7W5X - chains 2 and K of the 9 polymer chains in the assembly; structure by electron microscopy, 3.40 A resolution.

Chain 2:
Molecule: zwf promoter DNA reverse strand
Sequence (75 nucleotides; row label = number of the first residue in the row):
     2 TGCATCCGTG AGTCGAGGGT AATAACTGCT TTTACGAGCT TGCGAAAACT GTAAACGCTT
    62 ATCCACCCGT GCGAT

Chain K:
Name: Regulatory protein SoxS
Organism: Escherichia coli K-12
UniProtKB: P0A9E2 (SOXS_ECOLI); numbering as in UniProt (aligned over 1-107)
Chain sequence (107 residues; numbered 1 to 107; the number before each row is that of its first residue):
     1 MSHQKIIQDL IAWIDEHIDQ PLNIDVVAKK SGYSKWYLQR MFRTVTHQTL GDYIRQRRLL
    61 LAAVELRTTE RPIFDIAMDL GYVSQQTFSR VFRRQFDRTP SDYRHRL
Curated features (UniProtKB/Swiss-Prot):
  - DNA-binding region (H-T-H motif): Asp25 to Thr46, Ile73 to Phe96

Chain 2 / chain K interface:
Residue-residue contacts - 33 pairs, chain 2 then chain K:
  DC59(2) with Pro72(K), phosphate contact; Ile73(K), hydrogen bond to the phosphate; Phe74(K), phosphate contact; Gln85(K), phosphate contact; Ser101(K), hydrogen bond to the phosphate
  DT60(2) with Ile73(K), phosphate contact; Gln85(K), hydrogen bond to the phosphate; Gln86(K), base contact; Ser89(K), hydrogen bond to the phosphate; Arg93(K), phosphate contact; Thr99(K), phosphate contact; Pro100(K), phosphate contact; Ser101(K), hydrogen bond to the phosphate
  DT61(2) with Gln86(K), hydrogen bond to the base; Ser89(K), phosphate contact; Arg90(K), phosphate contact; Arg93(K), phosphate contact
  DC69(2) with Ile24(K), phosphate contact
  DG70(2) with Gln39(K), phosphate contact; Thr49(K), sugar contact; Leu50(K), phosphate contact; Gly51(K), hydrogen bond to the phosphate
  DT71(2) with Arg43(K), sugar contact; Gln48(K), phosphate contact; Thr49(K), phosphate contact; Leu50(K), phosphate contact
  DG72(2) with Trp36(K), base contact; Arg40(K), phosphate contact; Arg43(K), salt bridge to the phosphate
  DC73(2) with Trp36(K), base contact; Arg40(K), base contact
  DG74(2) with Trp36(K), base contact; Arg40(K), hydrogen bond to the base
Other interface residues (no listed pair), chain 2 (11 interface residues in all): DA62, DT63
Other interface residues (no listed pair), chain K (21 interface residues in all): Lys35

In short:
11 residues of chain 2 face 21 of chain K across their interface, with 8 hydrogen bonds and 1 salt bridge.
Among the polar pairs are DT61(2)-Gln86(K), DG74(2)-Arg40(K) and DC59(2)-Ile73(K).
Chain 2 is zwf promoter DNA reverse strand and chain K is Regulatory protein SoxS (Escherichia coli K-12); the
structure, Cryo-EM structure of SoxS-dependent transcription activation complex with zwf promoter DNA, was
determined by electron microscopy (same publication as 7W5W and 7W5Y).
